PDB entry 3E54 | X-ray diffraction, 2.50 A resolution | chains B and E of the 6 polymer chains in the assembly

Chain B:
Protein: RRNA intron-encoded endonuclease
Organism: Vulcanisaeta distributa
Notes: EC 3.1.-.-
UniProtKB: Q6L703 (Q6L703_9CREN); residues 201-369 here correspond to UniProt positions 1-169 (UniProt number = residue number - 200)
Sequence (169 residues; each row starts with the number of its first residue):
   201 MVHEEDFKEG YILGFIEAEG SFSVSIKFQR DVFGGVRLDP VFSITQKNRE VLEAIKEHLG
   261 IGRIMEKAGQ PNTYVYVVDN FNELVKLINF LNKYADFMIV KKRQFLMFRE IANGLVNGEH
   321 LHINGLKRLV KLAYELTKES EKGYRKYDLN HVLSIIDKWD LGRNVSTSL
Disordered / not traced: 201-203, 363-369
Sequence notes: engineered mutation Met-265 (Ile65 in Q6L703), Met-307 (Ile107 in Q6L703)
Small-molecule neighbours: Mg2+ (MG): Glu-217, Ala-218, Glu-219

Chain E:
Molecule: 13-nt DNA strand
Sequence (13 nucleotides; numbered 601 to 613; the number before each row is that of its first residue):
   601 TTGGCTACCT TAA

Interface between chain B and chain E:
Contacting residue pairs - 28 pairs, chain B then chain E:
  Ala-218(B) with DA613(E), phosphate contact
  Lys-227(B) with DG604(E), hydrogen bond to the base
  Gln-229(B) with DT602(E), hydrogen bond to the base
  Asp-231(B) with DT601(E), base contact
  Val-232(B) with DT601(E), phosphate contact; DT602(E), base contact
  Phe-233(B) with DT601(E), hydrogen bond to the phosphate
  Arg-237(B) with DT602(E), hydrogen bond to the base; DG603(E), hydrogen bond to the base; DG604(E), base contact
  Asp-239(B) with DG604(E), base contact
  Arg-263(B) with DG604(E), sugar contact; DC605(E), salt bridge to the phosphate
  Met-265(B) with DT606(E), base contact
  Ala-268(B) with DA607(E), base contact
  Asp-279(B) with DG604(E), base contact
  Asn-280(B) with DG603(E), phosphate contact; DG604(E), phosphate contact
  Phe-281(B) with DT602(E), phosphate contact; DG603(E), hydrogen bond to the phosphate
  His-320(B) with DT602(E), salt bridge to the phosphate
  Glu-341(B) with DT611(E), sugar contact; DA612(E), phosphate contact
  Lys-342(B) with DT610(E), sugar contact; DT611(E), hydrogen bond to the base; DA612(E), sugar contact
  Tyr-344(B) with DC608(E), hydrogen bond to the base; DC609(E), hydrogen bond to the sugar
Interface residues without a listed pair, chain B (21 interface residues in all): Glu-219, Asn-282, Leu-315

Summary:
The interface between chain B and chain E involves 21 residues on one side and 13 on the other; the contacts
include 9 hydrogen bonds and 2 salt bridges. Among the polar pairs are Lys-227(B)/DG604(E),
Gln-229(B)/DT602(E) and Arg-237(B)/DT602(E). Chain B binds Mg2+.
Chain B is RRNA intron-encoded endonuclease (Vulcanisaeta distributa) and chain E is a 13-nt DNA strand; the
structure, Archaeal Intron-encoded Homing Endonuclease I-Vdi141I Complexed With DNA, was determined by X-ray
diffraction.
